PDB entry 3NIP | X-ray diffraction, 2.50 A resolution | chains A and B of the 6 polymer chains in the assembly

[Chain A (and B)]
Name: 3-guanidinopropionase
From: Pseudomonas aeruginosa
Notes: EC 3.5.3.17; chain B of this document is another copy of the same molecule, construct and numbering; everything in this record applies to it too
Reference sequence: Q9I6K2 (Q9I6K2_PSEAE); residue numbers follow UniProt; this construct covers 1-318
Chain sequence (326 residues; numbered 1 to 326; the number before each row is that of its first residue):
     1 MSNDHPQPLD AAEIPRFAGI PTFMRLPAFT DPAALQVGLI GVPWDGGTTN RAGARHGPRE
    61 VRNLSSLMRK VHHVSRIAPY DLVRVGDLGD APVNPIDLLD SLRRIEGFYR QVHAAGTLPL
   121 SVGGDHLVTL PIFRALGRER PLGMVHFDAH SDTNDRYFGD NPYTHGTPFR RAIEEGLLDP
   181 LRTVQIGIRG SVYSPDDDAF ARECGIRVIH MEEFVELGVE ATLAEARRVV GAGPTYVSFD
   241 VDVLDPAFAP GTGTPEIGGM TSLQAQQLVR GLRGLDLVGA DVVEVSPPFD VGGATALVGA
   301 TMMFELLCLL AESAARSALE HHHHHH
Unresolved in the structure: 1-2, 319-326
Sequence notes: expression tag (319-326)
Residues lining bound ligands: hexane-1,6-diamine (16D): Arg51, Asp245, Pro246, Pro250, Thr252, Pro255, Ile257
UniProt features mapped onto this chain:
  - binding site (Mn(2+)): His126, Asp148, His150, Asp152, Asp240, Asp242
  - mutagenesis: Tyr157 (Y157M: Reduces substrate affinity 10-fold and catalytic efficiency 3-fold)

[How chain A and chain B interact]
Residue-residue contacts (42):
  Glu13(A) - Arg104(B)  hydrogen bond (backbone-side chain)
  Pro15(A) - Val93(B)
  Arg16(A) - Arg59(B)  hydrogen bond (backbone-side chain)
  Phe17(A) - Pro43(B)
  Phe17(A) - Arg55(B)
  Phe17(A) - His56(B)
  Phe17(A) - Arg59(B)
  Ala18(A) - Pro43(B)  hydrophobic
  Ala18(A) - Arg59(B)  hydrogen bond (backbone-side chain)
  Ala18(A) - Asp90(B)
  Gly19(A) - Arg59(B)  hydrogen bond (backbone-side chain)
  Gly19(A) - Asp90(B)  hydrogen bond (backbone-side chain)
  Ile20(A) - Ile20(B)  hydrophobic
  Ile20(A) - Pro21(B)
  Ile20(A) - Thr22(B)
  Ile20(A) - Ala28(B)  hydrophobic
  Ile20(A) - Arg62(B)
  Pro21(A) - Ile20(B)
  Pro21(A) - Pro21(B)  hydrophobic
  Pro21(A) - Arg59(B)
  Thr22(A) - Ile20(B)
  Ala28(A) - Ile20(B)  hydrophobic
  Pro43(A) - Phe17(B)
  Pro43(A) - Ala18(B)  hydrophobic
  Arg55(A) - Phe17(B)
  His56(A) - Phe17(B)
  Arg59(A) - Arg16(B)  hydrogen bond (side chain-backbone)
  Arg59(A) - Phe17(B)
  Arg59(A) - Ala18(B)  hydrogen bond (side chain-backbone)
  Arg59(A) - Gly19(B)  hydrogen bond (side chain-backbone)
  Arg59(A) - Pro21(B)
  Arg59(A) - Asn63(B)
  Arg59(A) - Ser66(B)  hydrogen bond
  Arg62(A) - Ile20(B)
  Asn63(A) - Asn63(B)
  Ser66(A) - Arg59(B)  hydrogen bond
  Asp87(A) - Ile20(B)
  Asp90(A) - Ala18(B)
  Asp90(A) - Gly19(B)  hydrogen bond (side chain-backbone)
  Val93(A) - Pro15(B)
  Pro95(A) - Phe17(B)  hydrophobic
  Arg104(A) - Glu13(B)
Also at the interface, not in a pair above, chain B (22 interface residues in all): Asp87, Pro95

[Summary]
Chain A and chain B each contribute 22 residues to their interface, with 11 hydrogen bonds. Polar pairs
include Glu13(A)-Arg104(B), Arg16(A)-Arg59(B) and Ala18(A)-Arg59(B). Chain A binds hexane-1,6-diamine. From
UniProt: 6 Mn2+-binding residues and one mutagenesis site on chain A.
Both chains are 3-guanidinopropionase (Pseudomonas aeruginosa). Entry 3NIP (Crystal structure of Pseudomonas
aeruginosa guanidinopropionase complexed with 1,6-diaminohexane) was determined by X-ray diffraction,
deposited together with 3NIO and 3NIQ.
